PDB entry 8UN1 | electron microscopy, 3.90 A resolution | chains A and R of the 21 polymer chains in the assembly

Chain A:
Molecule: T33-ml23-redesigned-CutA-fold
From: synthetic construct
Amino-acid sequence (101 residues; row label = number of the first residue in the row):
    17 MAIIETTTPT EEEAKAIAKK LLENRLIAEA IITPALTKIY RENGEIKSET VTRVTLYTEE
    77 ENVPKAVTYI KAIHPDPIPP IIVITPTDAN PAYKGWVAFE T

Chain R:
Molecule: T33-ml23-redesigned-tandem-BMC-T-fold
From: synthetic construct
Amino-acid sequence (190 residues; each row starts with the number of its first residue):
    16 DPERPALGIL ELSSYARGVK VADAALKAAP VKLLKCEPVE PGRALIMLLG EPEDVAKAMI
    76 AALDVAGLGS GNLIDYALIP EIHPQLLPFL KEYKKSEPIK DPNKAIIVAE VSTVAAAIEA
   136 ADVALRLANV ELTSMRLAEH IGGRASFTLI GDKEDVEKAA RAIRGVAGER LLDLEIIEKP
   196 VEALIGNEFF
Not modelled in the structure: 204-205

Interface between chain A and chain R:
Residue-residue contacts (12; chain A residue first):
  Pro107(A) - Val181(R)
  Pro107(A) - Arg185(R)
  Lys110(A) - Gly180(R)
  Gly111(A) - Ala177(R)
  Gly111(A) - Gly180(R)
  Gly111(A) - Val181(R)
  Ala114(A) - Arg176(R)  hydrogen bond (backbone-side chain)
  Ala114(A) - Gly180(R)
  Phe115(A) - Leu142(R)  hydrophobic
  Phe115(A) - Lys173(R)
  Phe115(A) - Arg176(R)  hydrogen bond (backbone-side chain)
  Thr117(A) - Arg176(R)  hydrogen bond (backbone-side chain)
Interface residues without a listed pair, chain A (7 interface residues in all): Ala108
Interface residues without a listed pair, chain R (8 interface residues in all): Glu134

Summary:
7 residues of chain A and 8 residues of chain R are in contact; the contacts include 3 hydrogen bonds. Polar
pairs include Ala114(A)-Arg176(R), Phe115(A)-Arg176(R) and Thr117(A)-Arg176(R).
Chain A is T33-ml23-redesigned-CutA-fold and chain R is T33-ml23-redesigned-tandem-BMC-T-fold, both from
synthetic construct; the structure, T33-ml23 Assembly Intermediate - Designed Tetrahedral Protein Cage Using
Machine Learning Algorithms, was determined by electron microscopy (same publication as 8UF0, 8UI2, 8UJA,
8UKM, 8UMP and 8UMR).
